PDB entry 8D8J | electron microscopy, 3.80 A resolution | chains 5 and a of the 16 polymer chains in the assembly

Chain 5:
Molecule: 37S ribosomal protein MRP13, mitochondrial
From: Saccharomyces cerevisiae
UniProtKB: P12686 (RT13_YEAST); residues 1-339 here = UniProt positions 1-339
Amino-acid sequence (339 residues; each row starts with the number of its first residue):
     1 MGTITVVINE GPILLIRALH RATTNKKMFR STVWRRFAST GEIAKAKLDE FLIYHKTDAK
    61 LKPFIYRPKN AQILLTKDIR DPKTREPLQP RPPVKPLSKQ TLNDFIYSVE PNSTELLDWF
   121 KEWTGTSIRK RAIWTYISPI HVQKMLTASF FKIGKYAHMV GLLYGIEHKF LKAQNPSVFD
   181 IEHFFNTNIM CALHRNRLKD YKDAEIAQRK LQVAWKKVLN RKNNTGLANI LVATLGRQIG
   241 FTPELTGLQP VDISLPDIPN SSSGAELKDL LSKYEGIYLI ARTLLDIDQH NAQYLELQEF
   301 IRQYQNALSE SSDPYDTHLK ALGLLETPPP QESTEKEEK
Unresolved in the structure: 1-40, 78-88, 109-114, 328-339

Chain a:
Molecule: 15S ribosomal RNA
From: Saccharomyces cerevisiae
Sequence (1713 nucleotides; row label = number of the first residue in the row; note: 13 numbers in that range are skipped by the numbering (no residue carries them; nothing is unmodelled there); a row labelled like 1278A-1278M holds insertion residues (1278A, then the next letters in order); numbers below 1 keep their minus sign (U-63 is residue -63)):
   -63 UUUUAUAUAA UAAUAAUAAU AUAUAUAUAU AUAUAUUAUU AUAUUAGUUA UAUAAUAAGG
    -3 AAAAGUAAAA AAUUUAUAAG AAUAUGAUGU UGGUUCAGAU UAAGCGCUAA AUAAGGACAU
    57 GACACAUGCG AAUCAUACGU UUAUUAUUGA UAAGAUAAUA AAUAUGUGGU GUAAACGUGA
   117 GUAAUUUUAU UAGGAAUUAA UGAACUAUAG AAUAAGCUAA AUACUUAAUA UAUUAUUAUA
   177 UAAAAAUAAU UUAUAUAAUA AAAAGGAUAU AUAUAUAAUA UAUAUUUAUC UAUAGUCAAG
   237 CCAAUAAUGG UUUAGGUAGU AGGUUUAUUA AGAGUUAAAC CUAGCCAACG AUCCAUAAUC
   297 GAUAAUGAAA GUUAGAACGA UCACGUUGAC UCUGAAAUAU AGUCAAUAUC UAUAAGAUAC
   357 AGCAGUGAGG AAUAUUGGAC AAUGAUCGAA AGAUUGAUCC AGUUACUUAU UAGGAUGAUA
   417 UAUAAAAAUA UUUUAUUUUA UUUAUAAAUA UUAAAUAUUU AUAAUAAUAA UAAUAAUAAU
   477 AUAUAUAUAU AAAUUGAUUA AAAAUAAAAU CCAUAAAUAA UUAAAAUAAU GAUAUUAAUU
   537 ACCAUAUAUA UUUUUAUAUG GAUAUAUAUA UUAAUAAUAA UAUUAAUUUU AUUAUUAUUA
   597 AUAAUAUAUU UUAAUAGUCC UGACUAAUAU UUGUGCCAGC AGUCGCGGUA ACACAAAGAG
   657 GGCGAGCGUU AAUCAUAAUG GUUUAAAGGA UCCGUAGAAU GAAUUAUAUA UUAUAAUUUA
   717 GAGUUAAUAA AAUAUAAUUA AAGAAUUAUA AUAGUAAAGA UGAAAUAAUA AUAAUAAUUA
   777 UAAGACUAAU AUAUGUGAAA AUAUUAAUUA AAUAUUAACU GACAUUGAGG GAUUAAAACU
   837 AGAGUAGCGA AACGGAUUCG AUACCCGUGU AGUUCUAGUA GUAAACUAUG AAUACAAUUA
   897 UUUAUAAUAU AUAUUAUAUA UAAAUAAUAA AUGAAAAUGA AAGUAUUCCA CCUGAAGAGU
   957 ACGUUAGCAA UAAUGAAACU CAAAACAAUA GACGGUUACA GACUUAAGCA GUGGAGCAUG
  1017 UUAUUUAAUU CGAUAAUCCA CGACUAACCU UACCAUAUUU UGAAUAUUAU AAUAAUUAUU
  1077 AUAAUUAUUA UAUUACAGGC GUUACAUUGU UGUCUUUAGU UCGUGCUGCA AAGUUUUAGA
  1137 UUAAGUUCAU AAACGAACAA AACUCCAUAU AUAUAAUUUU AAUUAUAUAU AAUUUUAUAU
  1197 UAUUUAUUAA UAUAAAGAAA GGAAUUAAGA CAAAUCAUAA UGAUCCUUAU AAUAUGGGUA
  1257 AUAGACGUGC UAUAAUAAAA UG
1278A-1278M AUAAUAAAAUUAU
  1282 AUAAA
  1297 AUAUAUUUAA UUAUAUUUAA UUAAUAAUAU AAAACAUUUU AAUUUUUAAU AUAUUUUUUU
  1357 AUUAUAUAUU AAUAUGAAUU AUAAUCUGAA AUUCGAUUAU AUGAAAAAAG AAUUGCUAGU
  1417 AAUACGUAAA UUAGUAUGUU ACGGUGAAUA UUCUAACUGU UUCGCACUAA UCACUCAUCA
  1477 CGCGUUGAAA CAUAUUAUUA UCUUAUUAUU UAUAUAAUAU UUUUUAAUAA AUAUUAAUAA
  1537 UUAUUAAUUU AUAUUUAUUU AUAUCAGAAA UAAUAUGAAU UAAUGCGAAG UUGAAAUACA
  1597 GUUACCGUAG GGGAACCUGC GGUGGGCUUA UAAAUAUCUU AAAUAUUCUU ACA
Unresolved in the structure: -54 to -16, 3-7, 86-88, 167-171, 211-213, 421-477, 546-549, 564-599, 705-707, 750-771, 841-869, 880-884, 906-910, 1028-1046, 1075-1077, 1108-1234, 1278A-1278M, 1297-1327, 1339-1367, 1374-1400, 1529-1535, 1592-1649
Ion coordination: Mg2+ site 1: A55, U56, G115; Mg2+ site 2 near A110 (its only coordinating residue here); Mg2+ site 3: G115, A294; Mg2+ site 4: A116, G117, A294; Mg2+ site 5 near A159 (its only coordinating residue here); Mg2+ site 6 near U256 (its only coordinating residue here); Mg2+ site 7: A312, A313; Mg2+ site 8 near G321 (its only coordinating residue here); Mg2+ site 9: G321, U336; Mg2+ site 10: C356, A357; Mg2+ site 11: C376, U379; Mg2+ site 12 near G492 (its only coordinating residue here); 5 more Mg2+ sites not listed

Chain 5 / chain a interface:
Contacting residue pairs - 51 pairs, chain 5 then chain a:
  Tyr54(5) - A1542(a)  hydrogen bond to the phosphate
  Thr57(5) - U154(a)  phosphate contact
  Asp58(5) - U154(a)  phosphate contact
  Ala59(5) - C153(a)  phosphate contact
  Ala59(5) - U154(a)  hydrogen bond to the phosphate
  Lys60(5) - C153(a)  hydrogen bond to the sugar
  Pro63(5) - U1514(a)  sugar contact
  Phe64(5) - A1513(a)  sugar contact
  Tyr66(5) - A1543(a)  phosphate contact
  Arg67(5) - U1514(a)  salt bridge to the phosphate
  Arg67(5) - A1515(a)  salt bridge to the phosphate
  Arg67(5) - A1543(a)  salt bridge to the phosphate
  Lys69(5) - A1513(a)  phosphate contact
  Lys69(5) - A1543(a)  hydrogen bond to the phosphate
  Lys69(5) - U1544(a)  salt bridge to the phosphate
  Asn70(5) - A1513(a)  hydrogen bond to the phosphate
  Asn70(5) - U1514(a)  hydrogen bond to the phosphate
  Pro93(5) - A1542(a)  sugar contact
  Val94(5) - A1542(a)  hydrogen bond to the sugar
  Lys95(5) - A1523(a)  sugar contact
  Pro96(5) - A1523(a)  hydrogen bond to the sugar
  Pro96(5) - U1524(a)  sugar contact
  Pro96(5) - U1541(a)  base contact
  Leu97(5) - U1524(a)  phosphate contact
  Ser98(5) - U1524(a)  phosphate contact
  Ser98(5) - A1525(a)  phosphate contact
  Lys99(5) - U1524(a)  phosphate contact
  Lys99(5) - A1525(a)  hydrogen bond to the phosphate
  Gln100(5) - A1525(a)  phosphate contact
  Lys121(5) - A89(a)  sugar contact
  Lys121(5) - G90(a)  salt bridge to the phosphate
  Ser127(5) - A155(a)  phosphate contact
  Ser127(5) - A156(a)  phosphate contact
  Arg129(5) - C153(a)  salt bridge to the phosphate
  Arg129(5) - U154(a)  salt bridge to the phosphate
  Arg129(5) - A155(a)  phosphate contact
  Arg129(5) - A156(a)  salt bridge to the phosphate
  Lys130(5) - U154(a)  salt bridge to the phosphate
  Ala157(5) - G85(a)  hydrogen bond to the sugar
  His158(5) - A89(a)  base contact
  Gly161(5) - A89(a)  base contact
  Gly161(5) - G90(a)  base contact
  Leu162(5) - A89(a)  base contact
  Tyr164(5) - U84(a)  sugar contact
  Tyr164(5) - G85(a)  phosphate contact
  Gly165(5) - A91(a)  hydrogen bond to the sugar
  His168(5) - U92(a)  salt bridge to the phosphate
  Arg209(5) - U84(a)  salt bridge to the phosphate
  Lys210(5) - G85(a)  salt bridge to the phosphate
  Val213(5) - U84(a)  phosphate contact
  Val213(5) - G85(a)  phosphate contact
Other interface residues (no listed pair), chain 5 (36 interface residues in all): Ile73, Ile128, Val160
Other interface residues (no listed pair), chain a (21 interface residues in all): A1512

Overview:
The interface between chain 5 and chain a involves 36 residues on one side and 21 on the other, with 11
hydrogen bonds and 12 salt bridges. Among the polar pairs are Lys60(5)-C153(a), Val94(5)-A1542(a) and
Pro96(5)-A1523(a). A55(a), U56(a) and G115(a) coordinate Mg2+ site 1.
Chain 5 is 37S ribosomal protein MRP13, mitochondrial and chain a is 15S ribosomal RNA, both from
Saccharomyces cerevisiae; the structure, Yeast mitochondrial small subunit assembly intermediate (State 1),
was determined by electron microscopy, deposited together with 8D8K and 8D8L.
